Entry 1EU4 (X-ray diffraction, 2.50 A resolution); this record covers chain A.

# Chain A
Name: Superantigen spe-H
Source organism: Streptococcus pyogenes
UniProt: P0C0I6 (SPEH_STRPY); residues 1-204 here correspond to UniProt positions 33-236 (UniProt number = residue number + 32)
Chain sequence (204 residues; row label = number of the first residue in the row):
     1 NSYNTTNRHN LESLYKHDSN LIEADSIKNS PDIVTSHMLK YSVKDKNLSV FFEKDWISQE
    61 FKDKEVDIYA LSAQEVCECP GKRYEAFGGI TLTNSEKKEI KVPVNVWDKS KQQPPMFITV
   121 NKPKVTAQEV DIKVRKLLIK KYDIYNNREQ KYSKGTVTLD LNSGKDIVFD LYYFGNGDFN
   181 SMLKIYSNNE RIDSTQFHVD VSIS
Disulfides: Cys77-Cys79
Ion coordination: Zn2+ site 1: His9, Asp160; Zn2+ site 2: Asp160, His198, Asp200

# In short
The Zn2+ site 1 is built by His9 and Asp160. Asp160, His198 and Asp200 coordinate Zn2+ site 2.
Chain A is Superantigen spe-H (Streptococcus pyogenes); the structure, Crystal structure of the superantigen
spe-H (zinc bound) from streptococcus pyogenes, was determined by X-ray diffraction together with 1ET6, 1ET9
and 1EU3 from the same study.
